PDB entry 9DQL | X-ray diffraction, 3.20 A resolution | chains B and C of the 14 polymer chains in the assembly

# Chain B (and C)
Name: ATP-dependent Clp protease proteolytic subunit, mitochondrial
From: Homo sapiens
Notes: EC 3.4.21.92; chain C of this document is another copy of the same molecule, construct and numbering; everything in this record applies to it too
UniProtKB: Q16740 (CLPP_HUMAN); residue numbers follow UniProt; this construct covers 1-277
Chain sequence (277 residues; row label = number of the first residue in the row):
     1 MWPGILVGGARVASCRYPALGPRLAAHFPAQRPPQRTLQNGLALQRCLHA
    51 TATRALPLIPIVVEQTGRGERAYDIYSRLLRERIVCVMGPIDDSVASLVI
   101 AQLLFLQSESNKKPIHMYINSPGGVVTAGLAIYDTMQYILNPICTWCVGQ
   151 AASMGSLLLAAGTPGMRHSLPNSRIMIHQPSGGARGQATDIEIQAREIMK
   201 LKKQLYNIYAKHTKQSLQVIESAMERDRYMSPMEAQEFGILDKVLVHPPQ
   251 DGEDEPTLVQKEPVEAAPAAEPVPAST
Disordered / not traced: 1-57, 64-72, 250-277 (chain C: 1-57, 63-72, 250-277)
Sequence notes: engineered mutation E192 (Ala in Q16740), R196 (Glu in Q16740)
Residues lining bound ligands: bortezomib (BO2; N-[(1R)-1-(dihydroxyboryl)-3-methylbutyl]-N-(pyrazin-2-ylcarbonyl)-L-phenylalaninamide): G123, G124, V125, V126, S153, M154, H178, Q179, P180, S181, G182, G183, I198, L201, L205, Y209
From the paper describing this entry:
  - binding site for bortezomib: S153
  - mutagenesis - A192E/E196R (21-fold): increased stability
  - mutagenesis - A192E/E196R: increased catalytic activity

# Interface between chain B and chain C
Pairs across the interface (54):
  L58(B) with I59(C), hydrophobic; L98(C)
  P60(B) with S77(C); L98(C)
  I61(B) with Y73(C), hydrophobic; D74(C); S77(C), hydrogen bond (backbone-side chain)
  V62(B) with F105(C), hydrophobic
  V63(B) with Y73(C), hydrophobic
  I75(B) with A101(C), hydrophobic; F105(C), hydrophobic
  Y76(B) with S97(C); L98(C), hydrogen bond (side chain-backbone)
  R78(B) with F105(C); S108(C), hydrogen bond; E109(C), salt bridge
  L79(B) with A101(C), hydrophobic
  M88(B) with S97(C), hydrogen bond
  Y118(B) with L104(C), hydrophobic
  N120(B) with D93(C)
  P122(B) with D93(C)
  W146(B) with Y138(C)
  V148(B) with I100(C), hydrophobic; A131(C), hydrophobic
  G149(B) with T127(C); A131(C)
  Q150(B) with T127(C)
  L170(B) with D134(C); Y138(C), hydrophobic
  P171(B) with D134(C)
  N172(B) with L130(C); Y133(C); D134(C), hydrogen bond (backbone-side chain); Q204(C), hydrogen bond; I208(C)
  S173(B) with D134(C)
  R174(B) with T127(C); E197(C), salt bridge; L201(C)
  R226(B) with Q187(C), hydrogen bond; T189(C); D190(C), salt bridge; I193(C)
  D227(B) with I193(C)
  Y229(B) with I193(C), hydrophobic; Q194(C), hydrogen bond; E197(C)
  L245(B) with Y138(C), hydrophobic
  V246(B) with Q137(C); Y138(C)
  H247(B) with Q137(C), hydrogen bond (side chain-backbone); Y138(C)
  P248(B) with Y138(C); L140(C), hydrophobic
Other interface residues (no listed pair), chain B (31 interface residues in all): I59, G89
Other interface residues (no listed pair), chain C (35 interface residues in all): L80, A96, Q102, T135, K200

# Overview
31 residues of chain B face 35 of chain C across their interface, with 9 hydrogen bonds and 3 salt bridges.
Polar pairs include R78(B)-E109(C), R174(B)-E197(C) and R226(B)-D190(C). Bound to chain B: bortezomib. From
the paper: a binding site for bortezomib at S153(B); A192E/E196R of chain B increase stability.
Both chains are ATP-dependent Clp protease proteolytic subunit, mitochondrial (Homo sapiens). Entry 9DQL
(human ClpP - Bortezomib - A192E / E196R) was determined by X-ray diffraction together with 9DQK, 9DKV and
9DKW from the same study.
